PDB entry 6KH0 | X-ray diffraction, 2.00 A resolution | chains B and D of the 6 polymer chains in the assembly

== Chain B (and D) ==
Protein: Ferritin
From: Penaeus japonicus
Notes: EC 1.16.3.1; chain D of this document is another copy of the same molecule, construct and numbering; everything in this record applies to it too
Reference sequence: T2B7E1 (T2B7E1_PENJP); the construct has insertions or renumbered stretches relative to UniProt, so the offset changes along the chain: 2-56 = UniProt 2-56; 58-158 = UniProt 57-157; 160-172 = UniProt 158-170
Chain sequence (170 residues; each row starts with the number of its first residue; note: 1 number in that range is skipped by the numbering (no residue carries it; nothing is unmodelled there)):
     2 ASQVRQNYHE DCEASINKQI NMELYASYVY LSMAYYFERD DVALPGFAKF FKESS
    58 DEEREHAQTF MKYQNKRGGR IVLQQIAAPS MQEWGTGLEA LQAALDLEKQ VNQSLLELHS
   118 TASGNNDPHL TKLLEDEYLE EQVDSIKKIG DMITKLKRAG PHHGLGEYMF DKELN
Construct notes: insertion (159); engineered mutation His160 (Thr158 in T2B7E1)
Metal / ion sites: Fe ion: Glu24, Glu60, His63

== How chain B and chain D interact ==
Residue-residue contacts - 27 pairs, chain B then chain D:
  Glu39(B) - Lys144(D)  hydrogen bond (backbone-side chain)
  Asp41(B) - Lys144(D)
  Asp41(B) - Gly147(D)
  Asp41(B) - Asp148(D)
  Asp41(B) - Thr151(D)  hydrogen bond (backbone-side chain)
  Asp42(B) - Thr151(D)
  Val43(B) - Thr151(D)
  Val43(B) - Arg155(D)  hydrogen bond (backbone-side chain)
  Ala44(B) - Asp148(D)
  Ala44(B) - Lys152(D)
  Ala44(B) - Arg155(D)  hydrogen bond (backbone-side chain)
  Leu45(B) - Arg155(D)
  Pro46(B) - Lys152(D)
  His160(B) - Lys154(D)
  His160(B) - Arg155(D)
  Gly161(B) - Arg155(D)
  Leu162(B) - Arg155(D)  hydrogen bond (backbone-backbone)
  Leu162(B) - Ala156(D)
  Leu162(B) - Leu162(D)  hydrophobic
  Glu164(B) - Arg155(D)  salt bridge
  Tyr165(B) - Lys152(D)
  Tyr165(B) - Arg155(D)
  Tyr165(B) - Ala156(D)  hydrophobic
  Tyr165(B) - Phe167(D)
  Tyr165(B) - Glu170(D)  hydrogen bond
  Met166(B) - Met166(D)  hydrophobic
  Lys169(B) - Glu170(D)  salt bridge
Other interface residues (no listed pair), chain B (15 interface residues in all): Arg40
Other interface residues (no listed pair), chain D (13 interface residues in all): Gly163

== Overview ==
The interface between chain B and chain D involves 15 residues on one side and 13 on the other; the contacts
include 6 hydrogen bonds and 2 salt bridges. Polar pairs include Glu164(B)-Arg155(D), Lys169(B)-Glu170(D) and
Glu39(B)-Lys144(D). Glu24(B), Glu60(B) and His63(B) form the Fe ion site.
Both chains are Ferritin (Penaeus japonicus). Entry 6KH0 (Design and crystal structure of protein MOFs with
ferritin nanocages as linkers and nickel clusters as ...) was determined by X-ray diffraction, deposited
together with 6KH1, 6KH3, 6KH4 and 6KH5.
